Entry 4DR1 (X-ray diffraction, 3.60 A resolution); this record covers chains A and N of the 21 polymer chains in the assembly.

[Chain A]
Molecule: 16S rRNA
From: Thermus thermophilus
Sequence (1522 nucleotides; each row starts with the number of its first residue; note: 42 numbers in that range are skipped by the numbering (no residue carries them; nothing is unmodelled there); a row labelled like 190A-190L holds insertion residues (190A, then the next letters in order); numbering starts at 0):
     0 UUUGUUGGAG AGUUUGAUCC UGGCUCAGGG UGAACGCUGG CGGCGUGCCU AAGACAUGCA
    60 AGUCGUGCGG G
    73 CCGCGGGGUU UU
    88 ACUCCG
    95 UGGUC
   101 AGCGGCGGAC GGGUGAGUAA CGCGUGGGU
  129A G
   130 ACCUACCCGG AAGAGGGGGA CAACCCGGGG AAACUCGGGC UAAUCCCCCA UGUGGACCCG
   190 C
190A-190L CCCUUGGGGUGU
   191 GUCCAAAGGG CUUU
   216 GCCCGCUUCC GGAUGGGCCC GCGUCCCAUC AGCUAGUUGG UGGGGUAAUG GCCCACCAAG
   276 GCGACGACGG GUAGCCGGUC UGAGAGGAUG GCCGGCCACA GGGGCACUGA GACACGGGCC
   336 CCACUCCUAC GGGAGGCAGC AGUUAGGAAU CUUCCGCAAU GGGCGCAAGC CUGACGGAGC
   396 GACGCCGCUU GGAGGAAGAA GCCCUUCGGG GUGUAAACUC CUGAA
   442 CCCGGGACGA AACCCCCGAC GA
   474 GGGGACUGAC GGUACCGGG
   494 GUAAUAGCGC CGGCCAACUC CGUGCCAGCA GCCGCGGUAA UACGGAGGGC GCGAGCGUUA
   554 CCCGGAUUCA CUGGGCGUAA AGGGCGUGUA GGCGGCCUGG GGCGUCCCAU GUGAAAGACC
   614 ACGGCUCAAC CGUGGGGGAG CGUGGGAUAC GCUCAGGCUA GACGGUGGGA GAGGGUGGUG
   674 GAAUUCCCGG AGUAGCGGUG AAAUGCGCAG AUACCGGGAG GAACGCCGAU GGCGAAGGCA
   734 GCCACCUGGU CCACCCGUGA CGCUGAGGCG CGAAAGCGUG GGGAGCAAAC CGGAUUAGAU
   794 ACCCGGGUAG UCCACGCCCU AAACGAUGCG CGCUAGGUCU CUGGGUCU
   848 CCUGGGGGCC GAAGCUAACG CGUUAAGCGC GCCGCCUGGG GAGUACGGCC GCAAGGCUGA
   908 AACUCAAAGG AAUUGACGGG GGCCCGCACA AGCGGUGGAG CAUGUGGUUU AAUUCGAAGX
   968 AACGCGAAGA ACCUUACCAG GCCUUGACAU GCUAGG
 1003A G
  1004 AACCCGGGUG AAAGCCUGGG GUGCCCC
1030A-1030D GCGA
  1031 GGGGAGCCCU AGCACAGGUG CUGCAUGGCC GUCGUCAGCU CGUGCCGUGA GGUGUUGGGU
  1091 UAAGUCCCGC AACGAGCGCA ACCCCCGCCG UUAGUUGCCA GCGGUUCGGC CGGGCACUCU
  1151 AACGGGACUG CCCGCGAAA
  1171 GCGGGAGGAA GGAGGGGACG ACGUCUGGUC AGCAUGGCCC UUACGGCCUG GGCGACACAC
  1231 GUGCUACAAU GCCCACUACA AAGCGAUGCC ACCCGGCAAC GGGGAGCUAA UCGCAAAAAG
  1291 GUGGGCCCAG UUCGGAUUGG GGUCUGCAAC CCGACCCCAU GAAGCCGGAA UCGCUAGUAA
  1351 UCGCGGAUCA G
 1361A C
  1362 CAUGCCGCGG UGAAUACGUU CCCGGGCCUU GUACACACXG CCXGUXACGC CAUGGGAGCG
  1422 GGCUCUACCC GAAGUCGCCG GG
  1446 AGCCUACGGG
  1459 CAGGCGCCGA GGGUAGGGCC CGUGACUGGG GCGAAGUCGU AACAAGGUAG CUGUACCGGA
  1519 AGGUGCGGCU GGAUCCACUC CUUUCU
Not modelled in the structure: 0-4, 1534-1538
Modified residues: PSU (pseudouridine-5'-monophosphate) at position 516, 7MG (7N-methyl-8-hydroguanosine-5'-monophosphate) at position 527, M2G (N2-dimethylguanosine-5'-monophosphate) at position 966, 5MC (5-methylcytidine-5'-monophosphate) at position 967, 2MG (2N-methylguanosine-5'-monophosphate) at position 1207, 5MC (5-methylcytidine-5'-monophosphate) at position 1400, 4OC (4n,o2'-methylcytidine-5'-monophosphate) at position 1402, 5MC (5-methylcytidine-5'-monophosphate) at position 1404, 5MC (5-methylcytidine-5'-monophosphate) at position 1407, UR3 (3-methyluridine-5'-monophoshate) at position 1498, MA6 (6N-dimethyladenosine-5'-monophoshate) at position 1518, MA6 (6N-dimethyladenosine-5'-monophoshate) at position 1519, PSU (pseudouridine-5'-monophosphate) at position 1540, PSU (pseudouridine-5'-monophosphate) at position 1541
Sequence notes: conflict C1534 (A2157 in M26923.1), A1535 (C2158 in M26923.1)
Bound ions: Mg2+ site 1 near U5 (its only coordinating residue here); Mg2+ site 2 near G21 (its only coordinating residue here); Mg2+ site 3 near G22 (its only coordinating residue here); Mg2+ site 4: G46, G394; Mg2+ site 5: C48, G115; Mg2+ site 6: C58, U387; Mg2+ site 7: A59, U387; Mg2+ site 8: G61, U62, G105; Mg2+ site 9 near G70 (its only coordinating residue here); Mg2+ site 10 near U90 (its only coordinating residue here); Mg2+ site 11 near C92 (its only coordinating residue here); Mg2+ site 12 near G107 (its only coordinating residue here); 102 more Mg2+ sites not listed

[Chain N]
Protein: 30S ribosomal protein S14
From: Thermus thermophilus
Reference sequence: Q5SHQ1 (RS14Z_THET8); residue numbers follow UniProt; this construct covers 1-61
Sequence (61 residues; numbered 1 to 61; the number before each row is that of its first residue):
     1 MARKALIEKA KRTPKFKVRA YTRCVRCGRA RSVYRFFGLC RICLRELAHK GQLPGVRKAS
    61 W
Not modelled in the structure: 1
Bound ions: Zn2+: Cys24, Cys27, Cys40, Cys43

[Interface between chain A and chain N]
Pairs across the interface (66):
  G973(A) - Arg41(N)  hydrogen bond to the phosphate
  A974(A) - Arg29(N)  salt bridge to the phosphate
  A974(A) - Arg31(N)  hydrogen bond to the base
  A974(A) - Ser32(N)  phosphate contact
  A974(A) - Arg41(N)  salt bridge to the phosphate
  A975(A) - Ser32(N)  hydrogen bond to the sugar
  A975(A) - Tyr34(N)  base contact
  G976(A) - Arg31(N)  phosphate contact
  G976(A) - Ser32(N)  phosphate contact
  C979(A) - Val18(N)  base contact
  C979(A) - Arg19(N)  hydrogen bond to the base
  C980(A) - Arg19(N)  hydrogen bond to the sugar
  C980(A) - Tyr21(N)  sugar contact
  U981(A) - Leu6(N)  phosphate contact
  U981(A) - Glu8(N)  phosphate contact
  U981(A) - Tyr21(N)  hydrogen bond to the phosphate
  U981(A) - Ala30(N)  phosphate contact
  U982(A) - Arg23(N)  salt bridge to the phosphate
  U982(A) - Ala30(N)  phosphate contact
  U982(A) - Arg31(N)  hydrogen bond to the base
  A983(A) - Arg3(N)  salt bridge to the phosphate
  A994(A) - Ala5(N)  base contact
  A994(A) - Lys11(N)  hydrogen bond to the sugar
  C995(A) - Lys4(N)  hydrogen bond to the base
  A1015(A) - Lys15(N)  sugar contact
  G1047(A) - Lys4(N)  salt bridge to the phosphate
  G1048(A) - Arg3(N)  phosphate contact
  G1048(A) - Lys4(N)  hydrogen bond to the phosphate
  U1049(A) - Arg3(N)  hydrogen bond to the sugar
  U1049(A) - Ala30(N)  base contact
  C1059(A) - Arg45(N)  hydrogen bond to the phosphate
  C1060(A) - Arg45(N)  salt bridge to the phosphate
  C1114(A) - Ser60(N)  hydrogen bond to the sugar
  C1114(A) - Trp61(N)  base contact
  C1115(A) - Ser60(N)  sugar contact
  C1115(A) - Trp61(N)  sugar contact
  G1186(A) - Trp61(N)  hydrogen bond to the base
  G1187(A) - Ser60(N)  hydrogen bond to the base
  G1187(A) - Trp61(N)  hydrogen bond to the sugar
  A1188(A) - Lys58(N)  hydrogen bond to the phosphate
  A1188(A) - Ser60(N)  hydrogen bond to the sugar
  C1189(A) - Lys58(N)  salt bridge to the phosphate
  G1202(A) - Cys27(N)  hydrogen bond to the sugar
  G1202(A) - Ile42(N)  base contact
  G1202(A) - Glu46(N)  hydrogen bond to the base
  C1203(A) - Ala2(N)  phosphate contact
  G1216(A) - Arg3(N)  salt bridge to the phosphate
  G1216(A) - Ala5(N)  phosphate contact
  C1217(A) - Ala5(N)  phosphate contact
  C1217(A) - Leu6(N)  phosphate contact
  C1217(A) - Glu8(N)  phosphate contact
  C1218(A) - Lys15(N)  phosphate contact
  U1219(A) - Lys15(N)  salt bridge to the phosphate
  U1219(A) - Arg19(N)  salt bridge to the phosphate
  G1316(A) - Lys17(N)  salt bridge to the phosphate
  G1316(A) - Val18(N)  phosphate contact
  C1317(A) - Phe16(N)  stacking on the base
  C1317(A) - Lys17(N)  phosphate contact
  C1317(A) - Val18(N)  base contact
  A1357(A) - Tyr34(N)  sugar contact
  U1358(A) - Val33(N)  sugar contact
  U1358(A) - Arg35(N)  phosphate contact
  C1359(A) - Thr22(N)  hydrogen bond to the phosphate
  C1359(A) - Arg35(N)  salt bridge to the phosphate
  G1368(A) - Trp61(N)  phosphate contact
  C1369(A) - Trp61(N)  hydrogen bond to the phosphate
Interface residues without a listed pair, chain A (43 interface residues in all): A977, A996, A1016, A1046, C1113, A1318, A1360
Interface residues without a listed pair, chain N (34 interface residues in all): Phe36, Cys43, Arg57, Ala59

[In short]
43 residues of chain A face 34 of chain N across their interface; the contacts include 22 hydrogen bonds, 12
salt bridges and 1 aromatic stacking contact. Among the polar pairs are A974(A)-Arg31(N), C979(A)-Arg19(N) and
U982(A)-Arg31(N).
Chain A is 16S rRNA and chain N is 30S ribosomal protein S14, both from Thermus thermophilus; the structure,
Crystal structure of the apo 30S ribosomal subunit from Thermus thermophilus (HB8), was determined by X-ray
diffraction (same publication as 4DR2, 4DR3, 4DR4, 4DR5, 4DR6 and 4DR7).
